5CD5 - chains A and C of the 3 polymer chains in the assembly; structure by X-ray diffraction, 3.40 A resolution.

# Chain A
Molecule: 93TH057 HIV-1 gp120 core
Organism: Human immunodeficiency virus 1
Amino-acid sequence (353 residues; each row starts with the number of its first residue; note: 96 numbers in that range are skipped by the numbering (no residue carries them; nothing is unmodelled there)):
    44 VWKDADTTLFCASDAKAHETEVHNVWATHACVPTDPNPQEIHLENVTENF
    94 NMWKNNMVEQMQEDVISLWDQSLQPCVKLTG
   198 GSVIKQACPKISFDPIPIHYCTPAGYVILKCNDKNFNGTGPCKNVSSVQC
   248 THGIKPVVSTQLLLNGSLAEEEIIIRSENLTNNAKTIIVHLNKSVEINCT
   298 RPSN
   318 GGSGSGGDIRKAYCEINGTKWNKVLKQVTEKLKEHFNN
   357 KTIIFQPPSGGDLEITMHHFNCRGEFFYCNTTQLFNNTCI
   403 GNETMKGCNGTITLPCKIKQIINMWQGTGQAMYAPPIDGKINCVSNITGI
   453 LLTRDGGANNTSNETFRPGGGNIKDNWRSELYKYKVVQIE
Not modelled in the structure: 318-323, 403-406
Disulfides: Cys-54/Cys-74, Cys-119/Cys-205, Cys-218/Cys-247, Cys-228/Cys-239, Cys-296/Cys-331, Cys-378/Cys-445, Cys-385/Cys-418, Cys-395/Cys-410
Covalent attachments: N-acetylglucosamine (NAG) linked to Asn-234, Asn-262, Asn-276, Asn-289, Asn-295, Asn-334, Asn-386, Asn-392, Asn-448
Residues lining bound ligands: N-acetylglucosamine (NAG; 2-acetamido-2-deoxy-beta-D-glucopyranose): His-85, Asn-229, Asn-241
What the authors report for this chain:
  - post-translational modification sites: Asn-276, Asn-461
  - mutagenesis - T278G: increased binding to DRVIA7

# Chain C
Molecule: DRVIA7 Fab Heavy Chain
Organism: Homo sapiens
Notes: antibody fragment or engineered binder
Amino-acid sequence (220 residues; row label = number of the first residue in the row; a row labelled like 82A-82C holds insertion residues (82A, then the next letters in order)):
     1 QVQLVESGTQFRRPGASVRLSCEASGYTFISSFIHWIRQGPGQGLEWMGW
    51 MN
   52A P
    53 RHGAVNYPRRFQGKVTMTRDTSIDTAYMEL
82A-82C RDL
    83 RSDDTAMYFCVTSRTKDY
100A-100C DWD
   101 FVWGQGTLVVVSSASTKGPSVFPLAPSSKSTSGGTAALGCLVKDYFPEPV
   151 TVSWNSGALTSGVHTFPAVLQSSGLYSLSSVVTVPSSSLGTQTYICNVNH
   201 KPSNTKVDKKVEP
Disulfides: Cys-22/Cys-92, Cys-140/Cys-196

# Chain A / chain C interface
Pairs across the interface (30; chain A residue first):
  Asn-279(A) / Trp-100B(C)
  Asn-280(A) / Trp-50(C)  hydrogen bond
  Asn-280(A) / Asn-58(C)
  Asn-280(A) / Trp-100B(C)
  Ala-281(A) / Phe-33(C)  hydrophobic
  Ala-281(A) / Trp-50(C)  hydrophobic
  Ala-281(A) / Asp-100A(C)
  Lys-282(A) / Asp-99(C)  hydrogen bond (side chain-backbone)
  Gly-366(A) / Gly-55(C)
  Gly-367(A) / Gly-55(C)
  Asp-368(A) / His-54(C)  hydrogen bond (backbone-backbone)
  Asp-368(A) / Arg-71(C)  salt bridge
  Ile-371(A) / His-54(C)
  Ile-371(A) / Gly-55(C)
  Ile-371(A) / Ala-56(C)  hydrophobic
  Thr-455(A) / Asn-58(C)
  Arg-456(A) / Asn-58(C)  hydrogen bond (backbone-side chain)
  Asp-457(A) / Asn-58(C)
  Asp-457(A) / Tyr-59(C)
  Asp-457(A) / Gln-64(C)  hydrogen bond
  Gly-458(A) / Trp-47(C)
  Gly-458(A) / Asn-58(C)  hydrogen bond (backbone-side chain)
  Gly-458(A) / Pro-60(C)
  Asn-461(A) / Arg-62(C)
  Thr-463(A) / Arg-61(C)  hydrogen bond
  Asn-465(A) / Arg-61(C)  hydrogen bond (backbone-side chain)
  Glu-466(A) / Arg-61(C)
  Thr-467(A) / Arg-61(C)
  Arg-469(A) / Gln-64(C)
  Gly-473(A) / His-54(C)
Interface residues without a listed pair, chain A (24 interface residues in all): Ser-365, Gly-459, Ala-460, Gly-472, Asn-474
Interface residues without a listed pair, chain C (19 interface residues in all): Asn-52, Arg-53, Val-57
Interface features reported in the paper:
  - specific contacts: His-54(C)/Gly-472(A)

# Summary
24 residues of chain A and 19 residues of chain C are in contact, with 8 hydrogen bonds and 1 salt bridge.
Polar contacts include Asp-368(A)/Arg-71(C), Asn-280(A)/Trp-50(C) and Lys-282(A)/Asp-99(C). The paper
describes a contact between His-54(C) and Gly-472(A). From the paper: T278G of chain A increases binding to
DRVIA7; modification sites Asn-276(A) and Asn-461(A).
Here chain A is 93TH057 HIV-1 gp120 core (Human immunodeficiency virus 1) and chain C is DRVIA7 Fab Heavy
Chain (Homo sapiens). Entry 5CD5 (Crystal structure of an immature VRC01-class antibody DRVIA7 from a Chinese
donor bound to clade A/E ...) was determined by X-ray diffraction (same publication as 5CD3).
